Entry 8EDW (electron microscopy, 3.60 A resolution); this record covers chain A.

== Chain A ==
Protein: Phospholipid-transporting ATPase ABCA7
Source organism: Homo sapiens
Notes: EC 7.6.2.1
Reference sequence: Q8IZY2 (ABCA7_HUMAN); numbering as in UniProt (aligned over 1-2146)
Chain sequence (2146 residues; each row starts with the number of its first residue):
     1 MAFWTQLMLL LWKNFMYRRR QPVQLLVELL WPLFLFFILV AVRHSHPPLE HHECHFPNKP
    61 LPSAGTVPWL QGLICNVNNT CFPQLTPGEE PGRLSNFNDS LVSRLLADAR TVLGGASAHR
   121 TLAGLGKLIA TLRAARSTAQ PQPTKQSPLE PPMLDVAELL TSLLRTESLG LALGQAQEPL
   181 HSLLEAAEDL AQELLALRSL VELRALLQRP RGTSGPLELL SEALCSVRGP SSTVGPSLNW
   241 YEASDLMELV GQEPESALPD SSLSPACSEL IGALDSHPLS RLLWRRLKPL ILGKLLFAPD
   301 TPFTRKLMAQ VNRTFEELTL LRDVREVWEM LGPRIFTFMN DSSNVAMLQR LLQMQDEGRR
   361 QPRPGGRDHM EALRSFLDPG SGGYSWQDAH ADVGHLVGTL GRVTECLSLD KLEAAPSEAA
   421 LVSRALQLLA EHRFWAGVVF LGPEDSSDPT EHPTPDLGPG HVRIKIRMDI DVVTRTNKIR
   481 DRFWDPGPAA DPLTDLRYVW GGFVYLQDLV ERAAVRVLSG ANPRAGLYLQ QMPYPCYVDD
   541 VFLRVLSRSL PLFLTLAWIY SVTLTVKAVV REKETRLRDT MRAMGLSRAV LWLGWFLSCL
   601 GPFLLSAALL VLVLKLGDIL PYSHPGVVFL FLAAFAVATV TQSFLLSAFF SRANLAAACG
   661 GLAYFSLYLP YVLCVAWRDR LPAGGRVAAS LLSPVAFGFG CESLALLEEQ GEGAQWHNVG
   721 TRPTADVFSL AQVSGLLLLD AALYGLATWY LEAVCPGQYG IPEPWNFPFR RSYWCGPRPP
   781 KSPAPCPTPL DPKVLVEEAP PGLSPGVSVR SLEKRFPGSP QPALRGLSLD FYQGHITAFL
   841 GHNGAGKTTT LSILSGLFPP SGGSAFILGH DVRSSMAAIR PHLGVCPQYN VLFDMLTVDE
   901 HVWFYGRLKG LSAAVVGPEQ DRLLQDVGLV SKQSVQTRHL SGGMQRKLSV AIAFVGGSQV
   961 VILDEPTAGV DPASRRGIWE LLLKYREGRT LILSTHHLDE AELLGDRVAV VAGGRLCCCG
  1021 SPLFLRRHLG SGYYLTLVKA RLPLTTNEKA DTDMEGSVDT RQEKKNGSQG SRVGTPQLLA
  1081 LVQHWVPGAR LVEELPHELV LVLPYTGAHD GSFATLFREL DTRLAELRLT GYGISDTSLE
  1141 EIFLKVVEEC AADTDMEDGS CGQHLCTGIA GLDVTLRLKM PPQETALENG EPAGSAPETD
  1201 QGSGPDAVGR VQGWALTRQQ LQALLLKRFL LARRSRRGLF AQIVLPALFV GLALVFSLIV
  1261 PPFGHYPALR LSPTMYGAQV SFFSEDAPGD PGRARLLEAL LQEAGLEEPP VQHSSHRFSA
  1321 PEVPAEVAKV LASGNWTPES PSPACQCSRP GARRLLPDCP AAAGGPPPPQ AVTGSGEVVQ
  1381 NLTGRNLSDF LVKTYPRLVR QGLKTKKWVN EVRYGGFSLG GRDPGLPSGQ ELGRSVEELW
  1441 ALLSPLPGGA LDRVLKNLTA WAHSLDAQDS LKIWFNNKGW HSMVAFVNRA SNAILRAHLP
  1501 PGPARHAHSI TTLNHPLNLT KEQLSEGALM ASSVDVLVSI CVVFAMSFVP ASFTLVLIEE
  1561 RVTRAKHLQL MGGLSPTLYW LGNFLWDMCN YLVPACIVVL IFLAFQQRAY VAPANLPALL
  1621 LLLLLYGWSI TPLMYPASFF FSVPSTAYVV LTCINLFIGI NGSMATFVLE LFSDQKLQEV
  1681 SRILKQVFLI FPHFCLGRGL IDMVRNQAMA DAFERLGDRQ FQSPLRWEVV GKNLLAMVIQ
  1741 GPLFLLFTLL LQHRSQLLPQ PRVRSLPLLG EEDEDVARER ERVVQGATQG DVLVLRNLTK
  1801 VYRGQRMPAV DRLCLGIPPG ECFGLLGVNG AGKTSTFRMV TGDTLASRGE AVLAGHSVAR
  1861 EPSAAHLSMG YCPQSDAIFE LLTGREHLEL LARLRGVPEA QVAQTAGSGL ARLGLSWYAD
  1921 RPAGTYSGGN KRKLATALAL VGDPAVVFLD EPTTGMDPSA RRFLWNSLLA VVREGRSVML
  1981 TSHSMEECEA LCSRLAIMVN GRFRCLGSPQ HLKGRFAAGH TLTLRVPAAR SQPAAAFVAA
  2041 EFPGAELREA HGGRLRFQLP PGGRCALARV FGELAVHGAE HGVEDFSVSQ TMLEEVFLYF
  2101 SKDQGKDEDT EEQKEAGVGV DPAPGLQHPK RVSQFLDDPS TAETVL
Disordered / not traced: 1-2, 121-186, 226-263, 340-387, 761-793, 1041-1072, 1156-1213, 1717-1721, 1757-1773, 2104-2146
Curated features (UniProtKB/Swiss-Prot):
  - binding site (ATP): G841 to T848, G1827 to T1834
  - glycosylation: N312 (N-linked (GlcNAc...) asparagine)
  - natural variant: R880 (R880Q: In AD9)
Disulfides: C54-C81, C75-C225, C267-C406, C1017-C1150, C1347-C1359
Covalent attachments: N-acetylglucosamine (NAG) linked to N78, N98, N312, N1381, N1386, N1518
Residues lining bound ligands:
  - ATP-gamma-S (AGS; phosphothiophosphoric acid-adenylate ester), molecule 1: Q758, Y759, F816, S819, Q821, P822, A823, H842, N843, G844, A845, G846, K847, T848, T849, Q888
  - ATP-gamma-S (AGS), molecule 2: Y1802, Q1805, A1809, N1829, G1830, A1831, G1832, K1833, T1834, S1835, R1838, Q1874, D1950, E1951
What the authors report for this chain:
  - mutagenesis - E965Q/E1951Q: decreased catalytic activity
  - binding site for unknown ligand: R482, R548, K1407
  - mutagenesis - R475A/K478A/R482A: decreased catalytic activity on liposomes
  - mutagenesis - R475A/K478A/R482A: unchanged expression
  - post-translational modification sites: N78, N98, N312, N340, N1335, N1381, N1386, N1457, N1518

== Summary ==
Chain A binds ATP-gamma-S. N-acetylglucosamine is covalently linked to N78, N98, N312, N1381, N1386 and N1518.
From UniProt: 16 ATP-binding residues. The paper reports a binding site for unknown ligand at R482, R548 and
K1407; E965Q/E1951Q reduce catalytic activity.
Chain A is Phospholipid-transporting ATPase ABCA7 (Homo sapiens); the structure, Cryo-EM Structure of human
ABCA7 in BPL/Ch Nanodiscs, was determined by electron microscopy together with 8EE6, 8EEB and 8EOP from the
same study.
